PDB entry 1MYP | X-ray diffraction, 3.00 A resolution | chains A and C of the 4 polymer chains in the assembly

# Chain A
Name: Myeloperoxidase
Source organism: Canis lupus familiaris
Notes: EC 1.11.1.7
Reference sequence: P05164 (PERM_HUMAN); residues -1 to 106 here correspond to UniProt positions 165-272 (UniProt number = residue number + 166)
Amino-acid sequence (108 residues; numbered -1 to 106; the number before each row is that of its first residue; numbers below 1 keep their minus sign (Val-1 is residue -1)):
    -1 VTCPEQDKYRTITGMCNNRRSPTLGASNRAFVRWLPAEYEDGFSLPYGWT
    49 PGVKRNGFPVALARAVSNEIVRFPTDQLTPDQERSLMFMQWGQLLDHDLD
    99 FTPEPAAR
Unresolved in the structure: -1 to 0, 105-106
UniProt features mapped onto this chain:
  - active site: His95 (Proton acceptor)
  - binding site (heme b): Asp94
  - binding site (Ca(2+)): Asp96
Cystine bridges: Cys1-Cys14

# Chain C
Name: Myeloperoxidase
Source organism: Canis lupus familiaris
Notes: EC 1.11.1.7
Reference sequence: P05164 (PERM_HUMAN); residues 113-578 here correspond to UniProt positions 279-744 (UniProt number = residue number + 166)
Amino-acid sequence (466 residues; row label = number of the first residue in the row):
   113 VNCETSCVQQPPCFPLKIPPNDPRIKNQADCIPFFRSCPACPGSNITIRN
   163 QINALTSFVDASMVYGSEEPLARNLRNMSNQLGLLAVNQRFQDNGRALLP
   213 FDNLHDDPCLLTNRSARIPCFLAGDTRSSEMPELTSMHTLLLREHNRLAT
   263 ELKSLNPRWDGERLYQEARKIVGAMVQIITYRDYLPLVLGPTAMRKYLPT
   313 YRSYNDSVDPRIANVFTNAFRYGHTLIQPFMFRLDNRYQPMEPNPRVPLS
   363 RVFFASWRVVLEGGIDPILRGLMATPAKLNRQNQIAVDEIRERLFEQVMR
   413 IGLDLPALNMQRSRDHGLPGYNAWRRFCGLPQPETVGQLGTVLRNLKLAR
   463 KLMEQYGTPNNIDIWMGGVSEPLKRKGRVGPLLACIIGTQFRKLRDGDRF
   513 WWENEGVFSMQQRQALAQISLPRIICDNTGITTVSKNNIFMSNSYPRDFV
   563 NCSTLPALNLASWREA
Unresolved in the structure: 113, 576-578
UniProt features mapped onto this chain:
  - binding site (Ca(2+)): Thr168, Phe170, Asp172, Ser174
  - binding site (heme b): Glu242, Met243, His336
  - site: Arg239 (Transition state stabilizer)
  - modified residue: Cys150 (Cysteine sulfenic acid (-SOH))
  - glycosylation (N-linked (GlcNAc...) asparagine): Asn157, Asn189, Asn225, Asn317, Asn563
Cystine bridges: Cys115-Cys125, Cys119-Cys143, Cys221-Cys232, Cys440-Cys497, Cys538-Cys564
Glycans and other covalent adducts: N-acetylglucosamine (NAG) linked to Asn189, Asn225, Asn317

# How chain A and chain C interact
Pairs across the interface - 254 pairs, chain A then chain C:
  Asp5(A) - Arg511(C)  salt bridge
  Asp5(A) - Phe512(C)
  Lys6(A) - Glu279(C)
  Lys6(A) - Lys282(C)  hydrogen bond (backbone-side chain)
  Tyr7(A) - Arg275(C)  hydrogen bond
  Tyr7(A) - Gln278(C)
  Tyr7(A) - Glu279(C)  hydrogen bond
  Tyr7(A) - Lys282(C)
  Tyr7(A) - Phe512(C)
  Arg8(A) - Phe170(C)
  Arg8(A) - Val171(C)  hydrogen bond (side chain-backbone)
  Arg8(A) - Asp172(C)
  Arg8(A) - Arg281(C)
  Arg8(A) - Gln289(C)  hydrogen bond
  Arg8(A) - Asp510(C)  salt bridge
  Arg8(A) - Phe512(C)
  Thr9(A) - Arg281(C)  hydrogen bond (backbone-side chain)
  Ile10(A) - Gly178(C)
  Ile10(A) - Ser179(C)
  Ile10(A) - Glu181(C)
  Ile10(A) - Ala184(C)  hydrophobic
  Ile10(A) - Arg281(C)
  Thr11(A) - Thr168(C)
  Thr11(A) - Ser179(C)
  Cys14(A) - Arg511(C)  hydrogen bond (backbone-side chain)
  Asn15(A) - Phe170(C)
  Asn15(A) - Tyr316(C)  hydrogen bond (backbone-side chain)
  Asn15(A) - Gly509(C)  hydrogen bond (side chain-backbone)
  Asn15(A) - Asp510(C)
  Asn15(A) - Arg511(C)  hydrogen bond (backbone-side chain)
  Asn15(A) - Phe512(C)
  Asn16(A) - Asp318(C)
  Arg17(A) - Arg511(C)
  Arg18(A) - Asp318(C)  salt bridge
  Arg18(A) - Ser319(C)
  Leu22(A) - Phe170(C)
  Leu22(A) - Asp321(C)
  Leu22(A) - Pro322(C)
  Leu22(A) - Arg323(C)
  Gly23(A) - Thr168(C)
  Gly23(A) - Ser169(C)  hydrogen bond (backbone-side chain)
  Gly23(A) - Phe170(C)
  Ala24(A) - Leu167(C)
  Ser25(A) - Ala166(C)  hydrogen bond (side chain-backbone)
  Ser25(A) - Leu167(C)  hydrogen bond (side chain-backbone)
  Ser25(A) - Ser179(C)  hydrogen bond
  Asn26(A) - Asn165(C)  hydrogen bond (backbone-backbone)
  Asn26(A) - Ala166(C)
  Asn26(A) - Glu180(C)  hydrogen bond
  Arg27(A) - Asn165(C)  hydrogen bond (backbone-backbone)
  Ala28(A) - Ala152(C)  hydrophobic
  Ala28(A) - Gln163(C)
  Ala28(A) - Ile164(C)  hydrophobic
  Phe29(A) - Asn162(C)
  Phe29(A) - Gln163(C)  hydrogen bond (backbone-backbone)
  Phe29(A) - Ile164(C)
  Phe29(A) - Asn165(C)
  Phe29(A) - Ile324(C)
  Phe29(A) - Asn326(C)
  Val30(A) - Asp321(C)
  Val30(A) - Arg323(C)
  Val30(A) - Ile324(C)  hydrogen bond (backbone-backbone)
  Val30(A) - Ala325(C)
  Val30(A) - Asn326(C)  hydrogen bond (backbone-backbone)
  Arg31(A) - Arg161(C)
  Arg31(A) - Asn162(C)
  Arg31(A) - Gln163(C)
  Arg31(A) - Asn326(C)  hydrogen bond
  Arg31(A) - His428(C)  hydrogen bond (side chain-backbone)
  Arg31(A) - Gly429(C)
  Arg31(A) - Leu430(C)
  Trp32(A) - Ala325(C)
  Trp32(A) - Phe439(C)  hydrophobic
  Trp32(A) - Ile498(C)  hydrophobic
  Trp32(A) - Thr501(C)
  Trp32(A) - Gln502(C)
  Trp32(A) - Lys505(C)
  Leu33(A) - Ala435(C)  hydrophobic
  Leu33(A) - Trp436(C)  hydrophobic
  Leu33(A) - Phe439(C)  hydrophobic
  Pro34(A) - Pro431(C)
  Ala35(A) - Ile160(C)  hydrophobic
  Ala35(A) - Gly429(C)
  Glu36(A) - Gly429(C)  hydrogen bond (backbone-backbone)
  Glu36(A) - Pro431(C)
  Tyr37(A) - Arg161(C)  hydrogen bond (side chain-backbone)
  Tyr37(A) - Gln163(C)  hydrogen bond
  Tyr37(A) - Arg426(C)
  Tyr37(A) - Asp427(C)
  Tyr37(A) - His428(C)  hydrogen bond (side chain-backbone)
  Tyr37(A) - Gly429(C)
  Gly40(A) - Ile160(C)
  Phe41(A) - Asn157(C)
  Phe41(A) - Ile160(C)
  Phe41(A) - Arg161(C)  hydrogen bond (backbone-backbone)
  Ser42(A) - Arg148(C)
  Ser42(A) - Arg161(C)
  Pro44(A) - Phe126(C)  hydrophobic
  Pro44(A) - Arg148(C)
  Pro44(A) - Arg426(C)
  Gly46(A) - Phe126(C)
  Trp47(A) - Gln121(C)
  Trp47(A) - Cys125(C)
  Trp47(A) - Phe126(C)  hydrophobic
  Arg53(A) - Leu430(C)  hydrogen bond (side chain-backbone)
  Arg53(A) - Asn473(C)
  Asn54(A) - Asn473(C)
  Phe56(A) - Gly469(C)
  Phe56(A) - Thr470(C)
  Val58(A) - Arg426(C)
  Ala59(A) - Arg426(C)  hydrogen bond (backbone-side chain)
  Ala59(A) - Gln467(C)
  Leu60(A) - Lys129(C)
  Ala61(A) - Ala419(C)
  Ala61(A) - Arg426(C)
  Arg62(A) - Pro131(C)
  Arg62(A) - Asp134(C)  salt bridge
  Arg62(A) - Arg136(C)
  Arg62(A) - Arg403(C)
  Arg62(A) - Glu404(C)  salt bridge
  Arg62(A) - Asp416(C)  salt bridge
  Ala63(A) - Pro131(C)
  Ala63(A) - Gln467(C)
  Val64(A) - Met422(C)  hydrophobic
  Val64(A) - Gln467(C)
  Val64(A) - Tyr468(C)
  Ser65(A) - Arg403(C)  hydrogen bond (backbone-side chain)
  Ser65(A) - Asp416(C)  hydrogen bond
  Asn66(A) - Asp134(C)
  Asn66(A) - Pro135(C)
  Asn66(A) - Arg403(C)
  Glu67(A) - Gln467(C)
  Ile68(A) - Ile397(C)
  Ile68(A) - Leu460(C)  hydrophobic
  Ile68(A) - Lys463(C)
  Ile68(A) - Leu464(C)
  Ile68(A) - Gln467(C)
  Val69(A) - Ile397(C)  hydrophobic
  Val69(A) - Ala398(C)
  Arg70(A) - Pro135(C)
  Arg70(A) - Arg403(C)
  Phe71(A) - Asn395(C)
  Phe71(A) - Gln396(C)
  Phe71(A) - Ala398(C)
  Thr73(A) - Val399(C)
  Gln75(A) - Gln396(C)
  Leu76(A) - Gln340(C)
  Leu76(A) - Pro341(C)
  Leu76(A) - Gln396(C)
  Thr77(A) - Lys390(C)
  Thr77(A) - Leu391(C)  hydrogen bond (backbone-backbone)
  Thr77(A) - Arg393(C)  hydrogen bond
  Thr77(A) - Gln396(C)
  Pro78(A) - Pro388(C)  hydrophobic
  Pro78(A) - Ala389(C)
  Pro78(A) - Leu391(C)
  Asp79(A) - Pro388(C)
  Asp79(A) - Ala389(C)  hydrogen bond (backbone-backbone)
  Asp79(A) - Lys390(C)
  Asp79(A) - Leu391(C)
  Asp79(A) - Arg490(C)  salt bridge
  Asp79(A) - Asn555(C)
  Gln80(A) - Asn555(C)  hydrogen bond (backbone-side chain)
  Glu81(A) - Arg490(C)  salt bridge
  Glu81(A) - Met553(C)
  Arg82(A) - Leu299(C)  hydrogen bond (side chain-backbone)
  Arg82(A) - Pro388(C)
  Arg82(A) - Ala389(C)  hydrogen bond (backbone-backbone)
  Arg82(A) - Lys488(C)  hydrogen bond (side chain-backbone)
  Arg82(A) - Gly489(C)
  Arg82(A) - Arg490(C)
  Arg82(A) - Phe552(C)
  Arg82(A) - Met553(C)
  Arg82(A) - Asn555(C)  hydrogen bond (backbone-side chain)
  Ser83(A) - Thr387(C)
  Ser83(A) - Ala389(C)
  Ser83(A) - Ile551(C)  hydrogen bond (side chain-backbone)
  Ser83(A) - Phe552(C)  hydrogen bond (backbone-backbone)
  Ser83(A) - Asn555(C)  hydrogen bond (backbone-side chain)
  Leu84(A) - Leu384(C)  hydrophobic
  Leu84(A) - Thr387(C)  hydrogen bond (backbone-backbone)
  Leu84(A) - Pro388(C)
  Leu84(A) - Ala389(C)
  Met85(A) - Met249(C)  hydrophobic
  Met85(A) - Leu384(C)
  Met85(A) - Leu533(C)  hydrophobic
  Met85(A) - Ile551(C)  hydrophobic
  Met85(A) - Phe552(C)
  Phe86(A) - Tyr296(C)  hydrophobic
  Phe86(A) - Leu299(C)  hydrophobic
  Phe86(A) - Val300(C)  hydrophobic
  Phe86(A) - Phe552(C)
  Met87(A) - Met243(C)  hydrophobic
  Met87(A) - Leu338(C)  hydrophobic
  Met87(A) - Ile339(C)  hydrophobic
  Gln88(A) - Met243(C)
  Gln88(A) - Glu245(C)
  Gln88(A) - Leu246(C)
  Trp89(A) - Ile291(C)  hydrophobic
  Trp89(A) - Thr292(C)  hydrogen bond
  Trp89(A) - Tyr296(C)
  Trp89(A) - Phe552(C)  hydrophobic
  Gly90(A) - Tyr296(C)
  Gln91(A) - Glu242(C)
  Gln91(A) - Met243(C)  hydrogen bond
  Gln91(A) - Leu246(C)
  Leu92(A) - Met175(C)  hydrophobic
  Leu92(A) - Leu253(C)  hydrophobic
  Leu93(A) - Thr292(C)
  Leu93(A) - Tyr296(C)  hydrophobic
  Leu93(A) - Phe503(C)  hydrophobic
  Asp94(A) - Arg239(C)  salt bridge
  Asp94(A) - Phe332(C)
  His95(A) - Leu167(C)
  His95(A) - Met175(C)
  His95(A) - Asp237(C)  salt bridge
  His95(A) - Arg239(C)  hydrogen bond
  His95(A) - Leu246(C)
  Asp96(A) - Thr168(C)
  Asp96(A) - Phe170(C)
  Asp96(A) - Asp172(C)
  Asp96(A) - Ala173(C)
  Asp96(A) - Ser174(C)  hydrogen bond
  Asp96(A) - Met175(C)
  Leu97(A) - Asn165(C)
  Leu97(A) - Leu167(C)
  Leu97(A) - Thr168(C)
  Leu97(A) - Ser169(C)
  Leu97(A) - Ile324(C)  hydrophobic
  Leu97(A) - Phe328(C)  hydrophobic
  Leu97(A) - Phe503(C)  hydrophobic
  Leu97(A) - Leu506(C)  hydrophobic
  Asp98(A) - Asn165(C)
  Asp98(A) - Leu167(C)
  Asp98(A) - Arg239(C)  hydrogen bond (backbone-side chain)
  Asp98(A) - Phe328(C)
  Asp98(A) - Thr329(C)  hydrogen bond
  Phe99(A) - Ile164(C)
  Phe99(A) - Asn165(C)  hydrogen bond (backbone-side chain)
  Phe99(A) - Ala166(C)  hydrogen bond (backbone-backbone)
  Phe99(A) - Leu167(C)  hydrophobic
  Phe99(A) - Thr238(C)
  Phe99(A) - Arg239(C)
  Thr100(A) - Ser149(C)  hydrogen bond
  Thr100(A) - Ile164(C)
  Thr100(A) - His428(C)
  Pro101(A) - Ser149(C)  hydrogen bond (backbone-side chain)
  Pro101(A) - Cys150(C)  hydrogen bond (backbone-backbone)
  Pro101(A) - Ile164(C)
  Glu102(A) - Phe147(C)
  Glu102(A) - Arg148(C)
  Glu102(A) - Arg424(C)  salt bridge
  Pro103(A) - Phe147(C)
  Pro103(A) - Arg148(C)
Other interface residues (no listed pair), chain A (83 interface residues in all): Gly12, Tyr45
Other interface residues (no listed pair), chain C (137 interface residues in all): Ile130, Ile137, Thr159, His250, Val288, Val327, Asp400, Pro418, Gln423, Gly432, Trp477, Met478, Ser554

# In short
The interface between chain A and chain C involves 83 residues on one side and 137 on the other; the contacts
include 54 hydrogen bonds and 11 salt bridges. Among the polar pairs are Asp5(A)-Arg511(C), Arg8(A)-Asp510(C)
and Arg18(A)-Asp318(C).
Here chain A is Myeloperoxidase and chain C is Myeloperoxidase, both from Canis lupus familiaris. Entry 1MYP
(X-ray crystal structure of canine myeloperoxidase at 3 angstroms resolution) was determined by X-ray
diffraction.
